PDB entry 5B1L | X-ray diffraction, 2.35 A resolution | chains B and I of the 10 polymer chains in the assembly

== Chain B ==
Molecule: Histone H4
Source organism: Mus musculus
UniProtKB: P62806 (H4_MOUSE); residues 0-102 here correspond to UniProt positions 1-103 (UniProt number = residue number + 1)
Sequence (106 residues; each row starts with the number of its first residue; numbers below 1 keep their minus sign (Gly-3 is residue -3)):
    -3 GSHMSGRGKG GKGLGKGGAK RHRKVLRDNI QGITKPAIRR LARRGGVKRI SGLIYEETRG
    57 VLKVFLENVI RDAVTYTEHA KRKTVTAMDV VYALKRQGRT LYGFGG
Disordered / not traced: -3 to 24
Sequence notes: expression tag (-3 to -1)
Swiss-Prot annotation at these positions:
  - DNA-binding region: Lys16 to Lys20
  - modified residue: Ser1 (N-acetylserine), Arg3 (Asymmetric dimethylarginine), Lys5 (N6-(2-hydroxyisobutyryl)lysine), Lys8 (N6-(2-hydroxyisobutyryl)lysine), Lys12 (N6-(2-hydroxyisobutyryl)lysine), Lys16 (N6-(2-hydroxyisobutyryl)lysine), Lys20 (N6,N6,N6-trimethyllysine), Lys31 (N6-(2-hydroxyisobutyryl)lysine), Lys44 (N6-(2-hydroxyisobutyryl)lysine), Ser47 (Phosphoserine), Tyr51 (Phosphotyrosine), Lys59 (N6-(2-hydroxyisobutyryl)lysine), Lys77 (N6-(2-hydroxyisobutyryl)lysine), Lys79 (N6-(2-hydroxyisobutyryl)lysine), Thr80 (Phosphothreonine), Tyr88 (Phosphotyrosine), Lys91 (N6-(2-hydroxyisobutyryl)lysine)
  - cross-link (Glycyl lysine isopeptide (Lys-Gly)): Lys12 (interchain with G-Cter in SUMO2), Lys20 (interchain with G-Cter in SUMO2), Lys31 (interchain with G-Cter in SUMO2), Lys59 (interchain with G-Cter in SUMO2), Lys79 (interchain with G-Cter in SUMO2), Lys91 (interchain with G-Cter in SUMO2)

== Chain I ==
Molecule: 146-nt DNA strand
Source organism: Homo sapiens
Sequence (146 nucleotides; each row starts with the number of its first residue):
     1 ATCAATATCC ACCTGCAGAT TCTACCAAAA GTGTATTTGG AAACTGCTCC ATCAAAAGGC
    61 ATGTTCAGCT GAATTCAGCT GAACATGCCT TTTGATGGAG CAGTTTCCAA ATACACTTTT
   121 GGTAGAATCT GCAGGTGGAT ATTGAT
Disordered / not traced: 1
Metal / ion sites: Mn2+ site 1 near DA17 (its only coordinating residue here); Mn2+ site 2 near DG68 (its only coordinating residue here); Mn2+ site 3 near DG121 (its only coordinating residue here); Mn2+ site 4 near DG134 (its only coordinating residue here)

== How chain B and chain I interact ==
Pairs across the interface - 6 pairs, chain B then chain I:
  Thr30(B) - DC60(I)  phosphate contact
  Thr30(B) - DA61(I)  phosphate contact
  Pro32(B) - DC60(I)  phosphate contact
  Pro32(B) - DA61(I)  phosphate contact
  Arg36(B) - DC60(I)  salt bridge to the phosphate
  Arg45(B) - DC69(I)  sugar contact
Interface residues without a listed pair, chain B (5 interface residues in all): Lys31
Interface residues without a listed pair, chain I (4 interface residues in all): DT70

== In short ==
The interface between chain B and chain I involves 5 residues on one side and 4 on the other; the contacts
include 1 salt bridge. The salt-bridged pair is Arg36(B)-DC60(I). Curated annotation (UniProt) lists a
DNA-binding region on chain B.
Here chain B is Histone H4 (Mus musculus) and chain I is a 146-nt DNA strand (Homo sapiens). Entry 5B1L (The
mouse nucleosome structure containing H3t) was determined by X-ray diffraction, deposited together with 5B1M.
